Entry 5OY3 (X-ray diffraction, 2.14 A resolution); this record covers chains A and B.

Chain A:
Molecule: Lysine-specific demethylase 6B
Organism: Homo sapiens
Notes: EC 1.14.11.-
UniProt: O15054 (KDM6B_HUMAN); residue numbers follow UniProt; this construct covers 1141-1643
Sequence (509 residues; numbered 1141 to 1649; the number before each row is that of its first residue):
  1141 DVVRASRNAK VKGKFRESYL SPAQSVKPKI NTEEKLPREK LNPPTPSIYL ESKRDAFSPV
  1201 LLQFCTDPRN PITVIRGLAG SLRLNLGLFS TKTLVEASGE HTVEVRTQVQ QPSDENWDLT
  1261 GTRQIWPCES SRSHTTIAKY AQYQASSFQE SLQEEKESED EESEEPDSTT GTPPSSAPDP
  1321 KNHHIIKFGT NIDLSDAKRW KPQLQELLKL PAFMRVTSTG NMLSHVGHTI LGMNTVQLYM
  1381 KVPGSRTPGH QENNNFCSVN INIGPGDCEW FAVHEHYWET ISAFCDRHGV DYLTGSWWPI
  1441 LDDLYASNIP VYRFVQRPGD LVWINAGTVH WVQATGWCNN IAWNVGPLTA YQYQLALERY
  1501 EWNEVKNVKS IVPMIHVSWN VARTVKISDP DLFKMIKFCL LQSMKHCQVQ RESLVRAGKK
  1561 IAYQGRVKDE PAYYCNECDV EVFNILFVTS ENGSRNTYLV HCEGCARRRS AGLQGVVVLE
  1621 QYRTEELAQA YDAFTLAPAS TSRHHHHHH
Disordered / not traced: 1141-1156, 1292-1323, 1592, 1640-1649
Sequence notes: expression tag (1644-1649)
Metal / ion sites: Fe ion: H1390, E1392, H1470 (together with 2-oxoglutaric acid); Zn2+: C1575, C1578, C1602, C1605
Small-molecule neighbours:
  - 2-oxoglutaric acid (AKG): F1328, Y1379, K1381, T1387, H1390, E1392, S1398, N1400, W1410, I1464, H1470, V1472, N1480, A1482
  - tertiary-butyl alcohol (TBU): T1242, V1243, E1244, H1274, D1333
UniProt features mapped onto this chain:
  - binding site (Fe cation): H1390, E1392, H1470
  - binding site (Zn(2+)): C1575, C1578, C1602, C1605
  - natural variant: E1244 to R1643 (deletion: In NEDSST), N1331 (N1331S: In NEDSST), Y1379 (Y1379S: In NEDSST)
  - mutagenesis: H1390 to E1392 (Abolishes lysine-specific histone demethylase activity)

Chain B:
Molecule: Histone 3 peptide H3(17-33)A21M
Sequence (17 residues; numbered 17 to 33; the number before each row is that of its first residue):
    17 RKQLMTKAAR KSAPATG

Interface between chain A and chain B:
Contacting residue pairs (58):
  E1244(A) with R26(B), salt bridge; S28(B), hydrogen bond
  R1246(A) with S28(B), hydrogen bond; A29(B), hydrogen bond (side chain-backbone); P30(B), hydrogen bond (side chain-backbone); A31(B)
  C1268(A) with T32(B)
  E1269(A) with T32(B)
  S1270(A) with P30(B); A31(B); T32(B), hydrogen bond (backbone-backbone)
  S1271(A) with T32(B); G33(B)
  R1272(A) with S28(B); A29(B); A31(B); G33(B), hydrogen bond (backbone-backbone)
  N1331(A) with R26(B), hydrogen bond (backbone-side chain); K27(B); S28(B); A29(B), hydrogen bond (side chain-backbone)
  D1333(A) with R26(B), salt bridge
  I1370(A) with A25(B)
  L1371(A) with A25(B), hydrogen bond (backbone-backbone); R26(B); K27(B), hydrogen bond (backbone-backbone)
  G1372(A) with K27(B), hydrogen bond (backbone-side chain)
  Q1377(A) with R26(B); K27(B), hydrogen bond (side chain-backbone)
  Y1379(A) with K27(B)
  P1388(A) with P30(B), hydrophobic
  E1392(A) with K27(B), salt bridge
  T1434(A) with P30(B)
  G1435(A) with P30(B)
  S1436(A) with T32(B)
  N1484(A) with K27(B), hydrogen bond
  I1511(A) with A25(B), hydrophobic
  Q1564(A) with R17(B); K18(B), hydrogen bond (side chain-backbone)
  G1565(A) with R17(B), hydrogen bond (backbone-side chain)
  V1567(A) with R17(B)
  E1570(A) with R17(B), salt bridge
  P1571(A) with T22(B)
  A1572(A) with T22(B)
  Y1573(A) with L20(B), hydrophobic; T22(B)
  N1576(A) with K23(B), hydrogen bond (backbone-side chain)
  D1579(A) with K23(B), salt bridge
  L1586(A) with L20(B), hydrophobic
  V1588(A) with L20(B), hydrophobic
  N1596(A) with Q19(B)
  T1597(A) with Q19(B); M21(B)
  Y1598(A) with K18(B); Q19(B), hydrogen bond (backbone-backbone); L20(B); M21(B), hydrogen bond (backbone-backbone)
  V1617(A) with K18(B)
Other interface residues (no listed pair), chain A (44 interface residues in all): T1330, T1369, M1373, N1393, K1509, L1599, V1600, L1619

Overview:
44 residues of chain A and 16 residues of chain B are in contact, with 18 hydrogen bonds and 5 salt bridges.
Polar contacts include E1244(A)-R26(B), D1333(A)-R26(B) and E1392(A)-K27(B). Ligands of chain A: 2-oxoglutaric
acid and tertiary-butyl alcohol.
Chain A is Lysine-specific demethylase 6B (Homo sapiens) and chain B is Histone 3 peptide H3(17-33)A21M; the
structure, The structural basis of the histone demethylase KDM6B histone 3 lysine 27 specificity, was
determined by X-ray diffraction, deposited together with 6F6D.
